Entry 8FUX (X-ray diffraction, 1.20 A resolution); this record covers chain A.

Chain A:
Name: Capsule polysaccharide export protein KpsC
Organism: Escherichia coli
UniProt: A0A0H2Z2W8 (A0A0H2Z2W8_ECOK1); residue numbers follow UniProt; this construct covers 2-323
Sequence (329 residues; row label = number of the first residue in the row; numbering starts at 0):
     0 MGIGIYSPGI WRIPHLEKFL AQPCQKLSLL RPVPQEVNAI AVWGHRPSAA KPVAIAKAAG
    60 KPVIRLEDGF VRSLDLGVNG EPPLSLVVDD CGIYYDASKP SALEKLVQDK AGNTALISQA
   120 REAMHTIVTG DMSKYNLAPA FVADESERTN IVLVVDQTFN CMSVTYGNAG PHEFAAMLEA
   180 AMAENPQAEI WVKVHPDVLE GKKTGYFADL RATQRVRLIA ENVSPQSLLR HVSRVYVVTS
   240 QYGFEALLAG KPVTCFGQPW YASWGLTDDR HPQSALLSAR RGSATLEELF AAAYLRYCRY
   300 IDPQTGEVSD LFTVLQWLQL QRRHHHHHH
Disordered / not traced: 0, 146-147, 325-328
Differences from the reference sequence: initiating methionine (0); expression tag (1, 324-328); engineered mutation Cys160 (Asp in A0A0H2Z2W8)
Small-molecule neighbours:
  - cytidine-5'-monophosphate (C5P): Ser132, Lys133, Tyr134, Val154, Asp155, Gln156, Lys192, Val193, His194, Pro195, Val222, Pro224, Ser239, Gln240, Tyr241, Glu244
  - KD3 / N-(8-hydroxyoctyl)-4-methoxybenzamide: Ser6, Pro7, Gly8, Ile9, Ile12, Leu28, Leu29, Trp42, Arg45, Ser47, Lys50, Glu66, Asp67, Arg71, Gly76, Val77, Tyr134, Lys202
  - 3-deoxy-manno-oct-2-ulosonic acid (KDO; 3-deoxy-alpha-D-manno-oct-2-ulopyranosonic acid): Arg45, Glu66, Asp67, Tyr93, Tyr94, Lys133, Tyr134, Thr157, Asn159, Cys160, Met161, Ser162, His194, Asp196, Lys202
Reported in the primary citation:
  - catalytic residues: Glu66
  - binding site for 3-deoxy-manno-oct-2-ulosonic acid: Arg45, Glu66, Cys160
  - mutagenesis - D160C: decreased catalytic activity
  - conformationally variable residues (side-chain flip): Arg45
  - binding site for the ligand KD3: Ser6, Gly8, Ile9, Trp42, Arg45, Ser47, Glu66, Asp67, Gly76, Lys202

In short:
Bound to chain A: KD3 / N-(8-hydroxyoctyl)-4-methoxybenzamide, cytidine-5'-monophosphate and
3-deoxy-manno-oct-2-ulosonic acid. From the paper: the catalytic residue Glu66; D160C reduces catalytic
activity.
Chain A is Capsule polysaccharide export protein KpsC (Escherichia coli); the structure, KpsC D160C ternary
complex, was determined by X-ray diffraction (same publication as 8FUW).
